Entry 2HWC (X-ray diffraction, 3.00 A resolution); this record covers chains 3 and 4 of the 4 polymer chains in the assembly.

# Chain 3
Name: Human rhinovirus 14 coat protein (subunit VP3)
Source organism: Human rhinovirus 14
UniProt: P03303 (POLG_HRV14); residues 1-236 here correspond to UniProt positions 331-566 (UniProt number = residue number + 330)
Chain sequence (236 residues; numbered 1 to 236; the number before each row is that of its first residue):
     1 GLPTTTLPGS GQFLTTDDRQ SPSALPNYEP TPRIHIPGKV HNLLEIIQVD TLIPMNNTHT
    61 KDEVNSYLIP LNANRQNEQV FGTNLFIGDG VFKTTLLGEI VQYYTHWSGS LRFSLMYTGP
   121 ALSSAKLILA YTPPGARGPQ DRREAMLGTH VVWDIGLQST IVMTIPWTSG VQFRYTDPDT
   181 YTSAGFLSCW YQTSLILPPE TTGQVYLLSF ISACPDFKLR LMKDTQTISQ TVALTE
Residues lining bound ligands: win54954 (W54; 5-(5-(2,6-dichloro-4-(4,5-dihydro-2-oxazoly)phenoxy)pentyl)-3-methyl isoxazole): Leu14, Ala24, Leu25

# Chain 4
Name: Human rhinovirus 14 coat protein (subunit VP4)
Source organism: Human rhinovirus 14
UniProt: P03303 (POLG_HRV14); residues 1-68 here = UniProt positions 1-68
Chain sequence (68 residues; numbered 1 to 68; the number before each row is that of its first residue):
     1 GAQVSTQKSG SHENQNILTN GSNQTFTVIN YYKDAASTSS AGQSLSMDPS KFTEPVKDLM
    61 LKGAPALN
Not modelled in the structure: 1-28

# Chain 3 / chain 4 interface
Contacting residue pairs - 32 pairs, chain 3 then chain 4:
  Asp18(3) - Ser39(4)
  Asp18(3) - Ser40(4)  hydrogen bond (side chain-backbone)
  Arg19(3) - Ser39(4)
  Gln20(3) - Ile29(4)
  Gln20(3) - Asn30(4)  hydrogen bond
  Gln20(3) - Tyr31(4)
  Gln20(3) - Tyr32(4)
  Gln20(3) - Ser37(4)
  Ser21(3) - Tyr32(4)
  Ser21(3) - Ser37(4)  hydrogen bond (backbone-side chain)
  Pro22(3) - Tyr32(4)
  Ser23(3) - Asp34(4)
  Ser23(3) - Ser37(4)
  Pro26(3) - Asp34(4)
  Asn27(3) - Asp34(4)  hydrogen bond (backbone-side chain)
  Gly38(3) - Phe52(4)
  Lys39(3) - Lys51(4)  hydrogen bond (backbone-side chain)
  Lys39(3) - Phe52(4)
  Val40(3) - Phe52(4)  hydrophobic
  His41(3) - Ser44(4)
  His41(3) - Ser46(4)
  His41(3) - Met47(4)
  Asn42(3) - Met47(4)
  Glu45(3) - Met47(4)
  Glu45(3) - Asp48(4)  hydrogen bond (side chain-backbone)
  Glu45(3) - Pro49(4)
  Gln48(3) - Thr53(4)
  Val49(3) - Phe52(4)  hydrophobic
  Val49(3) - Thr53(4)
  Gln158(3) - Pro65(4)
  Gln158(3) - Ala66(4)  hydrogen bond (side chain-backbone)
  Gln158(3) - Leu67(4)  hydrogen bond (side chain-backbone)
Also at the interface, not in a pair above, chain 3 (20 interface residues in all): Leu25, Leu44, Leu157
Also at the interface, not in a pair above, chain 4 (21 interface residues in all): Thr38, Gln43

# In short
20 residues of chain 3 face 21 of chain 4 across their interface; the contacts include 8 hydrogen bonds. Among
the polar pairs are Asp18(3)-Ser40(4), Gln20(3)-Asn30(4) and Ser21(3)-Ser37(4). Chain 3 binds win54954.
Chain 3 is Human rhinovirus 14 coat protein (subunit VP3) and chain 4 is Human rhinovirus 14 coat protein
(subunit VP4), both from Human rhinovirus 14; the structure, A comparison of the anti-rhinoviral drug binding
pocket in HRV14 and HRV1A, was determined by X-ray diffraction, deposited together with 2HWB, 2HWD, 2HWE and
2HWF.
